Entry 6N7P (electron microscopy, 3.60 A resolution); this record covers chains K and R of the 21 polymer chains in the assembly.

[Chain K]
Name: Small nuclear ribonucleoprotein-associated protein B
Organism: Saccharomyces cerevisiae (strain ATCC 204508 / S288c)
Reference sequence: P40018 (RSMB_YEAST); residue numbers follow UniProt; this construct covers 1-196
Sequence (196 residues; each row starts with the number of its first residue):
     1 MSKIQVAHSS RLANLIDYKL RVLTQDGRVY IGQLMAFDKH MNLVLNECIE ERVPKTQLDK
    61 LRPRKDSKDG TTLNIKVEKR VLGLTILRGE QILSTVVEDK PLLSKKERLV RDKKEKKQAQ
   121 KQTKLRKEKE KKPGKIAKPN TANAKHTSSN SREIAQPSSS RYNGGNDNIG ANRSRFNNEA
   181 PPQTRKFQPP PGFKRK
Disordered / not traced: 1-3, 65-70, 133-196

[Chain R]
Molecule: U1 snRNA
Organism: Saccharomyces cerevisiae (strain ATCC 204508 / S288c)
Sequence (568 nucleotides; each row starts with the number of its first residue):
     1 AUACUUACCU UAAGAUAUCA GAGGAGAUCA AGAAGUCCUA CUGAUCAAAC AUGCGCUUCC
    61 AAUAGUAGAA GGACGUUAAG CAUUUAUCAU UGAACUAUAA UUGUUCAUUG AAGUCAUUGA
   121 UGCAAACUCC UUGGUCACAC ACACAUACGG CGCGGAAGGC GUGUUUGCUG ACGUUUCCAU
   181 UCCCUUGUUU CAAUCAUUGG UUAAUCCCUU GAUUCCUUUG GGGAUUUUUG GGUUAAACUG
   241 AUUUUUGGGG CCCUUUGUUU CUUCUGCCUG GAGAAGUUUG ACACCAAAUU CAAAUUGGUG
   301 UUAGGGGAGC UGGGGCCUUU CAAAAGAGAG CUUUGUAGAG GCAUUCUUUU UGACUACUUU
   361 UCUCUAGCGU GCCAUUUUAG UUUUUGACGG CAGAUUCGAA UGAACUUAAG UUUAUGAUGA
   421 AGGUAUGGCU GUUGAGAUUA UUUGGUCGGG AUUGUAGUUU GAAGAUGUGC UCUUUUGAGC
   481 AGUCUCAACU UUGCUCGUUC CCGUUAUGGG AAAAAUUUUG GAAGGUCUUG GUAGGAACGG
   541 GUGGAUCUUA UAAUUUUUGA UUUAUUUU
Disordered / not traced: 27-33, 566-568

[How chain K and chain R interact]
Pairs across the interface - 38 pairs, chain K then chain R:
  Gln5(K) - A157(R)  hydrogen bond to the sugar
  Gln5(K) - G158(R)  hydrogen bond to the sugar
  Ala7(K) - G158(R)  sugar contact
  Ala7(K) - G159(R)  phosphate contact
  His8(K) - G159(R)  salt bridge to the phosphate
  Gln25(K) - U561(R)  base contact
  Asp26(K) - U561(R)  hydrogen bond to the base
  His40(K) - U556(R)  stacking on the base
  Met41(K) - U557(R)  base contact
  Asn42(K) - U556(R)  base contact
  Thr56(K) - U121(R)  phosphate contact
  Thr56(K) - G122(R)  sugar contact
  Gln57(K) - G122(R)  phosphate contact
  Gln57(K) - C123(R)  hydrogen bond to the phosphate
  Lys60(K) - C123(R)  phosphate contact
  Lys79(K) - A73(R)  phosphate contact
  Arg88(K) - U556(R)  hydrogen bond to the base
  Gly89(K) - U556(R)  hydrogen bond to the base
  Glu90(K) - U556(R)  hydrogen bond to the base
  Glu90(K) - U557(R)  phosphate contact
  Lys100(K) - A156(R)  sugar contact
  Ser104(K) - A156(R)  sugar contact
  Ser104(K) - A157(R)  phosphate contact
  Lys105(K) - A157(R)  hydrogen bond to the phosphate
  Lys106(K) - A156(R)  salt bridge to the phosphate
  Lys117(K) - U278(R)  base contact
  Gln118(K) - U302(R)  base contact
  Gln120(K) - A171(R)  phosphate contact
  Lys121(K) - U278(R)  base contact
  Lys121(K) - G280(R)  hydrogen bond to the base
  Lys121(K) - A281(R)  base contact
  Lys121(K) - U302(R)  hydrogen bond to the base
  Lys124(K) - U279(R)  base contact
  Lys124(K) - G280(R)  salt bridge to the phosphate
  Lys127(K) - C172(R)  phosphate contact
  Lys127(K) - G173(R)  salt bridge to the phosphate
  Glu128(K) - U279(R)  base contact
  Lys129(K) - G297(R)  salt bridge to the phosphate
Interface residues without a listed pair, chain K (36 interface residues in all): Val6, Ser9, Lys39, Asn74, Val81, Lys114, Gln122, Leu125, Arg126
Interface residues without a listed pair, chain R (29 interface residues in all): A48, C74, A124, G155, G170, G298, U299, U301, U555

[Overview]
The interface between chain K and chain R involves 36 residues on one side and 29 on the other, with 10
hydrogen bonds, 5 salt bridges and 1 aromatic stacking contact. Polar contacts include Asp26(K)-U561(R),
Arg88(K)-U556(R) and Gly89(K)-U556(R).
Chain K is Small nuclear ribonucleoprotein-associated protein B and chain R is U1 snRNA, both from
Saccharomyces cerevisiae (strain ATCC 204508 / S288c); the structure, S. cerevisiae spliceosomal E complex
(UBC4), was determined by electron microscopy together with 6N7R from the same study.
